7ELH - chains K and L of the 26 polymer chains in the assembly; structure by electron microscopy, 3.30 A resolution.

# Chain K (and L)
Molecule: Lambda 1
From: Mammalian orthoreovirus 3
Notes: chain L of this document is another copy of the same molecule, construct and numbering; everything in this record applies to it too
UniProtKB: F1ARN3 (F1ARN3_9REOV); residues 181-1275 here = UniProt positions 181-1275
Amino-acid sequence (1095 residues; each row starts with the number of its first residue):
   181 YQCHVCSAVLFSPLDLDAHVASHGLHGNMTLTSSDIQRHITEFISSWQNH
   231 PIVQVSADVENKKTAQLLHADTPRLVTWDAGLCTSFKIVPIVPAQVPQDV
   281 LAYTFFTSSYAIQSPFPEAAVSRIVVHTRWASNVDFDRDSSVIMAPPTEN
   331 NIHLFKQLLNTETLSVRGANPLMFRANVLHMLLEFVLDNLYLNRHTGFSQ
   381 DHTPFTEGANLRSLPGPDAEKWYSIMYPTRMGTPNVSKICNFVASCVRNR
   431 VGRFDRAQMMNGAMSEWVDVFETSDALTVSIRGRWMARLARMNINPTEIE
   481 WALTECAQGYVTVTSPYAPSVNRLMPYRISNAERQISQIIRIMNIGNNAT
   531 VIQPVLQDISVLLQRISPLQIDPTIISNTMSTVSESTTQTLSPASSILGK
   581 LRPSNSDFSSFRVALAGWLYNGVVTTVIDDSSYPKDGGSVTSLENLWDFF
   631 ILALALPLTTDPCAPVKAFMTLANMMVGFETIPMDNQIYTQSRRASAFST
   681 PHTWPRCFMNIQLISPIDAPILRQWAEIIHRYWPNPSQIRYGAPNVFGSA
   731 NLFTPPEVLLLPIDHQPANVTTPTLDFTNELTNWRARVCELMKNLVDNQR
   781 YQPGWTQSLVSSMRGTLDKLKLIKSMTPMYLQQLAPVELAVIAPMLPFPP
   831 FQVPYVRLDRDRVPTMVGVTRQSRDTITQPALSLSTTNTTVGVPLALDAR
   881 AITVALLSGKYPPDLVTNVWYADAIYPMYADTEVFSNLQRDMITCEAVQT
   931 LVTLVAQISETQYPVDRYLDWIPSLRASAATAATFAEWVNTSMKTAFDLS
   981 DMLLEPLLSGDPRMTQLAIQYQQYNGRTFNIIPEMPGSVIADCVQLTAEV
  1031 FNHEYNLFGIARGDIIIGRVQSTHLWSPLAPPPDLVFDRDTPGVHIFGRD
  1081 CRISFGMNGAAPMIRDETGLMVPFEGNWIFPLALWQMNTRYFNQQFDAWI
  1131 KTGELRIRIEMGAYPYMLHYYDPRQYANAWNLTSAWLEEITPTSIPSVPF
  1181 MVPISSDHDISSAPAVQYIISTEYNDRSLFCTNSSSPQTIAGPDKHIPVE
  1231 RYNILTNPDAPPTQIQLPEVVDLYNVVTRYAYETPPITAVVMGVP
Unresolved in the structure: 209-214 (chain L: 181-212, 226-240)

# Chain K / chain L interface
Pairs across the interface (84; chain K residue first):
  Asn350(K) - His382(L)  hydrogen bond (side chain-backbone)
  Met353(K) - His382(L)
  Lys615(K) - Asp903(L)  salt bridge
  Asp616(K) - Asp903(L)
  Asp616(K) - Pro1275(L)
  Gly618(K) - Asn898(L)
  Gly618(K) - Val899(L)
  Thr621(K) - Val896(L)
  Val657(K) - Thr751(L)
  Val657(K) - Asn898(L)
  Gly658(K) - Asn749(L)
  Gly658(K) - Thr751(L)
  Phe659(K) - Thr751(L)
  Tyr669(K) - Glu480(L)  hydrogen bond
  Tyr669(K) - Trp481(L)
  Ser672(K) - Gly489(L)  hydrogen bond (side chain-backbone)
  Ser672(K) - Thr492(L)
  Arg673(K) - Glu480(L)  salt bridge
  Arg673(K) - Thr492(L)
  Arg673(K) - Val493(L)
  Arg674(K) - Thr492(L)
  Arg674(K) - Val1274(L)
  Arg674(K) - Pro1275(L)
  Ser676(K) - Val1274(L)
  Ala677(K) - Thr494(L)
  Thr680(K) - Tyr497(L)
  Arg851(K) - Asn441(L)
  Gln859(K) - Arg436(L)  hydrogen bond (side chain-backbone)
  Gln859(K) - Ala437(L)
  Gln859(K) - Gln438(L)
  Pro860(K) - Gln438(L)
  Pro860(K) - Met439(L)
  Ala861(K) - Met439(L)  hydrogen bond (backbone-backbone)
  Ala861(K) - Asn441(L)
  Leu862(K) - Met439(L)  hydrogen bond (backbone-backbone)
  Leu862(K) - Met440(L)
  Leu862(K) - Asn441(L)  hydrogen bond (backbone-backbone)
  Leu864(K) - Asn441(L)
  Thr866(K) - Pro499(L)
  Thr867(K) - Met440(L)
  Thr867(K) - Ala498(L)
  Asn868(K) - Ala498(L)
  Thr869(K) - Pro496(L)
  Thr869(K) - Tyr497(L)
  Leu955(K) - Gln380(L)
  Arg956(K) - Gln380(L)  hydrogen bond (backbone-side chain)
  Ala957(K) - Gln380(L)
  Ser958(K) - Gln380(L)  hydrogen bond
  Thr961(K) - Gln380(L)
  Ser989(K) - Asn441(L)  hydrogen bond
  Gly990(K) - Asn441(L)  hydrogen bond (backbone-side chain)
  Arg1079(K) - Phe385(L)
  Arg1079(K) - Thr409(L)  hydrogen bond (side chain-backbone)
  Arg1079(K) - Met411(L)  hydrogen bond (side chain-backbone)
  Arg1079(K) - Arg428(L)
  Asp1080(K) - Ala424(L)
  Arg1082(K) - Thr413(L)
  Arg1082(K) - Pro414(L)
  Arg1082(K) - Asn415(L)
  Arg1082(K) - Asn421(L)  hydrogen bond
  Arg1082(K) - Ala424(L)
  Ile1083(K) - Pro414(L)  hydrogen bond (backbone-backbone)
  Ile1083(K) - Asn415(L)
  Ile1083(K) - Val416(L)
  Ser1084(K) - Val416(L)
  Phe1085(K) - Thr284(L)
  Phe1085(K) - Phe285(L)  hydrophobic
  Met1087(K) - Val280(L)
  Ala1113(K) - Pro384(L)  hydrophobic
  Gln1116(K) - Pro384(L)
  Met1117(K) - Pro384(L)
  Met1117(K) - Phe385(L)  hydrophobic
  Asn1118(K) - Pro414(L)
  Arg1120(K) - Tyr290(L)
  Tyr1121(K) - Thr284(L)
  Tyr1121(K) - Phe285(L)  hydrogen bond (side chain-backbone)
  Tyr1121(K) - Tyr290(L)  hydrophobic
  Tyr1121(K) - Pro414(L)  hydrophobic
  Tyr1121(K) - Asn415(L)  hydrogen bond
  Gln1124(K) - Tyr290(L)
  Gln1125(K) - Tyr290(L)
  Pro1172(K) - Thr383(L)
  Pro1172(K) - Pro384(L)
  Thr1173(K) - Thr383(L)
Also at the interface, not in a pair above, chain K (59 interface residues in all): Leu339, Leu352, Asp610, Ser619, Ile668, Thr670, His682, Met846, Cys1081
Also at the interface, not in a pair above, chain L (52 interface residues in all): Leu281, Asp381, Asn390, Arg410, Gly412, Cys420, Thr484, Val750, Thr752, Ala902

# Overview
Chain K and chain L form an interface of 59 and 52 residues respectively; the contacts include 17 hydrogen
bonds and 2 salt bridges. Polar pairs include Lys615(K)-Asp903(L), Arg673(K)-Glu480(L) and
Asn350(K)-His382(L).
Chain K and chain L are both Lambda 1 (Mammalian orthoreovirus 3); the structure, In situ structure of
transcriptional enzyme complex and capsid shell protein of mammalian reovirus at initiation ..., was
determined by electron microscopy (same publication as 7ELL).
